Entry 8ZL9 (electron microscopy, 4.36 A resolution (low resolution: residue-level contacts below are approximate; hydrogen-bond / salt-bridge calls are withheld)); this record covers chains A and B of the 5 polymer chains in the assembly.

== Chain A ==
Protein: G6 Heavy chain
Source organism: Sus scrofa
Sequence (122 residues; numbered 1 to 122; the number before each row is that of its first residue):
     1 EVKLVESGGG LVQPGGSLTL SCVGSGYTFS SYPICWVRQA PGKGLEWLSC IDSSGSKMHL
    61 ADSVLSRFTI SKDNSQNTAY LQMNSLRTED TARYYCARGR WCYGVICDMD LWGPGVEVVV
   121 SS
Disulfides: Cys22-Cys96, Cys35-Cys50, Cys102-Cys107

== Chain B ==
Protein: G6 Light chain
Source organism: Sus scrofa
Sequence (110 residues; numbered 2 to 111; the number before each row is that of its first residue):
     2 IVLTQTPLSL SVSPGEPASI SCRSSQSLEE YGKNWLSWYQ QKPGQSPRLL IYQATNRASW
    62 VPERFSGSGS GTDFTLKISR VEAEDAGVYY CQQYKEFPWT FGQGTKLELK
Disulfides: Cys23-Cys92

== Interface between chain A and chain B ==
Pairs across the interface - 13 pairs, chain A then chain B:
  Leu45(A) with Phe102(B)
  Trp47(A) with Trp100(B)
  Gly104(A) with Lys34(B)
  Val105(A) with Lys34(B); Tyr53(B)
  Ile106(A) with Tyr53(B)
  Met109(A) with Tyr40(B); Leu50(B)
  Asp110(A) with Leu50(B)
  Leu111(A) with Arg49(B)
  Trp112(A) with Ser47(B); Pro48(B)
  Gly113(A) with Ser47(B)
Other interface residues (no listed pair), chain A (13 interface residues in all): Gln39, Glu46, Asp108
Other interface residues (no listed pair), chain B (13 interface residues in all): Trp36, Gln42, Tyr91, Lys96

== Overview ==
Chain A and chain B each contribute 13 residues to their interface.
Chain A is G6 Heavy chain and chain B is G6 Light chain, both from Sus scrofa; the structure, ASFV p72 in
complex with Fab G6, was determined by electron microscopy, deposited together with 8Y3O, 8Y3P, 8Y3Q and 8Y3R.
